Entry 8TWP (X-ray diffraction, 2.90 A resolution); this record covers chain A.

Chain A:
Name: Nucleoprotein
Source organism: Influenza A virus (A/Aichi/2/1968(H3N2))
Reference sequence: I6TAH8 (I6TAH8_I68A0); residue numbers follow UniProt; this construct covers 8-498
Chain sequence (500 residues; row label = number of the first residue in the row):
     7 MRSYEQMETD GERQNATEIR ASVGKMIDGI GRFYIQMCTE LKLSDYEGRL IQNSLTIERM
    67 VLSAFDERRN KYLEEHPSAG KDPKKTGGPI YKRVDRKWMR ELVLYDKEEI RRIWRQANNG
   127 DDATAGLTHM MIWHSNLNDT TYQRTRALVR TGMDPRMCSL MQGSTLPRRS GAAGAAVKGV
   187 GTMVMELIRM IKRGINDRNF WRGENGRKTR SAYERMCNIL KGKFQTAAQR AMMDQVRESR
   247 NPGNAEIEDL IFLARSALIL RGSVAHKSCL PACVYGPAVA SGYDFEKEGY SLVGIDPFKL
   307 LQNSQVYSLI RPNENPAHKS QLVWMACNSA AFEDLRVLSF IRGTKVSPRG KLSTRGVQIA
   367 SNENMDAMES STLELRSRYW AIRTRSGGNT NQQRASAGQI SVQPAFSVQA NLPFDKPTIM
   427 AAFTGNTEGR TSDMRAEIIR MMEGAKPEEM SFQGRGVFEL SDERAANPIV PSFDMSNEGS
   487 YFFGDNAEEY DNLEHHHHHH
Not modelled in the structure: 7-20, 391-412, 454-457, 500-506
Sequence notes: initiating methionine (7); engineered mutation A416 (Arg in I6TAH8); expression tag (499-506)
From the paper describing this entry:
  - mutagenesis - P283S (Tm change 2 degC): increased stability
  - contacts within the chain: P283-S287 (hydrogen bond)
  - conformationally variable residues: C279, V280

Overview:
From the paper: P283S increases stability; conformational variability at C279 and V280.
Chain A is Nucleoprotein (Influenza A virus (A/Aichi/2/1968(H3N2))); the structure, Influenza A virus
(A/Aichi/2/1968(H3N2) nucleoprotein mutant - 2-7 deleted, R416A, was determined by X-ray diffraction,
deposited together with 8TWR.
